4B3S - chains A and M of the 23 polymer chains in the assembly; structure by X-ray diffraction, 3.15 A resolution.

[Chain A]
Molecule: 16S ribosomal RNA
Source organism: Thermus thermophilus HB8
Sequence (1521 nucleotides; numbered 1 to 1544 plus 21 insertion-coded residues; 44 numbers in that range are skipped by the numbering (no residue carries them; nothing is unmodelled there); the number before each row is that of its first residue; a row labelled like 189A-189L holds insertion residues (189A, then the next letters in order)):
     1 UUGUUGGAGAGUUUGAUCCUGGCUCAGGGUGAACGCUGGCGGCGUGCCUA
    51 AGACAUGCAAGUCGUGCGGGCCG
    76 CGGGGUUUU
    88 ACUCCG
    96 UGGUCAGCGGCGGACGGGUGAGUAACGCGUGGGU
  129A G
   130 ACCUACCCGGAAGAGGGGGACAACCCGGGGAAACUCGGGCUAAUCCCCCA
   180 UGUGGACCCG
189A-189L CCCCUUGGGGUG
   190 UGUCCAAAGGGCUUU
   216 GCCCGCUUCCGGAUGGGCCCGCGUCCCAUCAGCUAGUUGGUGGGGUAAUG
   266 GCCCACCAAGGCGACGACGGGUAGCCGGUCUGAGAGGAUGGCCGGCCACA
   316 GGGGCACUGAGACACGGGCCCCACUCCUACGGGAGGCAGCAGUUAGGAAU
   366 CUUCCGCAAUGGGCGCAAGCCUGACGGAGCGACGCCGCUUGGAGGAAGAA
   416 GCCCUUCGGGGUGUAAACUCCUGA
   441 ACCCGGGACGAAACCCCC
   460 GA
   470 CGAGGGGA
   479 CUGACGGUACCGGGGUAA
   498 UAGCGCCGGCCAACUCCGUGCCAGCAGCCGCGGUAAUACGGAGGGCGCGA
   548 GCGUUACCCGGAUUCACUGGGCGUAAAGGGCGUGUAGGCGGCCUGGGGCG
   598 UCCCAUGUGAAAGACCACGGCUCAACCGUGGGGGAGCGUGGGAUACGCUC
   648 AGGCUAGACGGUGGGAGAGGGUGGUGGAAUUCCCGGAGUAGCGGUGAAAU
   698 GCGCAGAUACCGGGAGGAACGCCGAUGGCGAAGGCAGCCACCUGGUCCAC
   748 CCGUGACGCUGAGGCGCGAAAGCGUGGGGAGCAAACCGGAUUAGAUACCC
   798 GGGUAGUCCACGCCCUAAACGAUGCGCGCUAGGUCUCUGGGUCU
   848 CCUGGGGGCCGAAGCUAACGCGUUAAGCGCGCCGCCUGGGGAGUACGGCC
   898 GCAAGGCUGAAACUCAAAGGAAUUGACGGGGGCCCGCACAAGCGGUGGAG
   948 CAUGUGGUUUAAUUCGAAGCAACGCGAAGAACCUUACCAGGCCUUGACAU
   998 GCUA
 1001A G
  1002 GGAACCCGGGUGAAAGCCUGGGGUGCCCC
1030A-1030D GCGA
  1031 GGGGAGCCCUAGCACAGGUGCUGCAUGGCCGUCGUCAGCUCGUGCCGUGA
  1081 GGUGUUGGGUUAAGUCCCGCAACGAGCGCAACCCCCGCCGUUAGUUGCCA
  1131 GCGGUUCGGCCGGGCACUCUAACGGGACUGCCCGCG
  1168 AAAGCGGGAGGAAGGAGGGGACGACGUCUGGUCAGCAUGGCCCUUACGGC
  1218 CUGGGCGACACACGUGCUACAAUGCCCACUACAAAGCGAUGCCACCCGGC
  1268 AACGGGGAGCUAAUCGCAAAAAGGUGGGCCCAGUUCGGAUUGGGGUCUGC
  1318 AACCCGACCCCAUGAAGCCGGAAUCGCUAGUAAUCGCGGAUCAGCC
 1363A A
  1364 UGCCGCGGUGAAUACGUUCCCGGGCCUUGUACACACCGCCCGUCACGCCA
  1414 UGGGAGCGGGCUCUACCCGAAGUCGCCGG
1442A-1442B GA
  1443 GCCUA
  1452 C
  1456 GGGCAGGCGCCGAGGGUAGGGCCCGUGACUGGGGCGAAGUCGUAACAAGG
  1506 UAGCUGUACCGGAAGGUGCGGCUGGAUCACCUCCUUUCU
Unresolved in the structure: 1-4, 1534-1540
Bound ions: Mg2+ site 1: U12, G22; Mg2+ site 2: U12, C526, G527, A914; Mg2+ site 3: G15, U920; Mg2+ site 4 near G21 (its only coordinating residue here); Mg2+ site 5: C48, G115; Mg2+ site 6 near A53 (its only coordinating residue here); Mg2+ site 7: C58, U387; Mg2+ site 8: A59, U387; Mg2+ site 9: G61, U62, G105; Mg2+ site 10: G69, G70, U99; Mg2+ site 11: A116, G117, G289; Mg2+ site 12: C121, G124, U125, G236; 100 more Mg2+ sites not listed; 12 more K+ sites not listed
Small-molecule neighbours: RPO ((1R,2R,3S,4R,6S)-4,6-diamino-2-{[3-O-(2,6-diamino-2,6-dideoxy-beta-L-idopyranosyl)-beta-D-ribofuranosyl]oxy}-3-hydroxycyclohexyl 2-amino-4-O-benzyl-2-deoxy-alpha-D-glucopyranoside): G1405, U1406, C1407, A1408, C1409, G1489, C1490, G1491, A1492, A1493, G1494, U1495, C1496
Reported in the primary citation:
  - mutagenesis - A1408G, G1491C: decreased binding to RPO
  - binding site for RPO: A1408, A1492

[Chain M]
Name: 30S ribosomal protein S13
Source organism: Thermus thermophilus HB8
UniProtKB: P80377 (RS13_THET8); residues 0-125 here correspond to UniProt positions 1-126 (UniProt number = residue number + 1)
Chain sequence (126 residues; each row starts with the number of its first residue; numbering starts at 0):
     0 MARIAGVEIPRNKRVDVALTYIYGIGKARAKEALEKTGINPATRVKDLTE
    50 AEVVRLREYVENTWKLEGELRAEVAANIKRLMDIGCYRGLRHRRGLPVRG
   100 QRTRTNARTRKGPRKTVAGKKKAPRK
Unresolved in the structure: 0
Bound ions: Mg2+ site 1: Thr19, Ile21, Ile24 (shared with U1330(A) of chain A); Mg2+ site 2: Gln100 (shared with G1224(A), C1322(A) of chain A)

[How chain A and chain M interact]
Pairs across the interface (101):
  G947(A) - Arg107(M)  phosphate contact
  G947(A) - Thr108(M)  phosphate contact
  G947(A) - Arg113(M)  salt bridge to the phosphate
  C948(A) - Asn105(M)  base contact
  C948(A) - Ala106(M)  phosphate contact
  C948(A) - Arg107(M)  hydrogen bond to the phosphate
  C948(A) - Thr108(M)  hydrogen bond to the phosphate
  A949(A) - Asn105(M)  hydrogen bond to the phosphate
  U950(A) - Arg101(M)  salt bridge to the phosphate
  U950(A) - Thr104(M)  hydrogen bond to the base
  U950(A) - Asn105(M)  base contact
  G951(A) - Arg101(M)  salt bridge to the phosphate
  G951(A) - Thr104(M)  hydrogen bond to the base
  G951(A) - Lys125(M)  hydrogen bond to the base
  U952(A) - Arg103(M)  hydrogen bond to the base
  U952(A) - Thr104(M)  base contact
  U952(A) - Arg124(M)  base contact
  U952(A) - Lys125(M)  base contact
  G953(A) - Arg103(M)  salt bridge to the phosphate
  G953(A) - Ala122(M)  hydrogen bond to the sugar
  G953(A) - Pro123(M)  sugar contact
  G953(A) - Arg124(M)  sugar contact
  G954(A) - Arg103(M)  hydrogen bond to the base
  G954(A) - Lys119(M)  sugar contact
  A965(A) - Pro123(M)  base contact
  A969(A) - Lys125(M)  hydrogen bond to the base
  C970(A) - Lys125(M)  base contact
  A1225(A) - Gln100(M)  phosphate contact
  A1225(A) - Arg101(M)  phosphate contact
  A1225(A) - Thr102(M)  hydrogen bond to the phosphate
  A1225(A) - Arg103(M)  phosphate contact
  C1226(A) - Arg90(M)  salt bridge to the phosphate
  C1226(A) - Leu95(M)  phosphate contact
  C1226(A) - Thr102(M)  hydrogen bond to the sugar
  C1226(A) - Arg103(M)  base contact
  C1226(A) - Lys110(M)  hydrogen bond to the sugar
  A1227(A) - Leu95(M)  phosphate contact
  A1227(A) - Lys110(M)  salt bridge to the phosphate
  A1227(A) - Lys114(M)  hydrogen bond to the sugar
  A1227(A) - Val116(M)  sugar contact
  C1228(A) - Arg103(M)  hydrogen bond to the base
  C1228(A) - Arg107(M)  salt bridge to the phosphate
  C1228(A) - Lys110(M)  salt bridge to the phosphate
  C1228(A) - Arg113(M)  phosphate contact
  C1228(A) - Lys114(M)  hydrogen bond to the phosphate
  C1228(A) - Thr115(M)  hydrogen bond to the phosphate
  C1228(A) - Val116(M)  hydrogen bond to the sugar
  A1229(A) - Arg103(M)  hydrogen bond to the base
  A1229(A) - Arg113(M)  salt bridge to the phosphate
  A1229(A) - Thr115(M)  hydrogen bond to the phosphate
  A1229(A) - Arg124(M)  hydrogen bond to the sugar
  C1230(A) - Thr104(M)  base contact
  C1230(A) - Arg124(M)  hydrogen bond to the sugar
  C1230(A) - Lys125(M)  base contact
  G1295(A) - Arg13(M)  hydrogen bond to the sugar
  C1296(A) - Arg13(M)  sugar contact
  C1296(A) - Arg43(M)  salt bridge to the phosphate
  C1297(A) - Arg43(M)  salt bridge to the phosphate
  U1302(A) - Lys12(M)  salt bridge to the phosphate
  U1302(A) - Arg13(M)  hydrogen bond to the base
  U1302(A) - Val16(M)  base contact
  U1302(A) - Tyr20(M)  hydrogen bond to the phosphate
  U1302(A) - Lys26(M)  sugar contact
  A1306(A) - Thr108(M)  hydrogen bond to the sugar
  U1307(A) - Gln100(M)  hydrogen bond to the phosphate
  U1307(A) - Thr108(M)  sugar contact
  U1307(A) - Arg109(M)  phosphate contact
  U1308(A) - Ile77(M)  sugar contact
  U1308(A) - His91(M)  hydrogen bond to the phosphate
  U1308(A) - Pro96(M)  phosphate contact
  U1308(A) - Val97(M)  hydrogen bond to the phosphate
  U1308(A) - Arg98(M)  base contact
  U1308(A) - Gln100(M)  phosphate contact
  U1308(A) - Arg109(M)  salt bridge to the phosphate
  G1309(A) - Val73(M)  sugar contact
  G1309(A) - Asn76(M)  hydrogen bond to the sugar
  G1309(A) - Ile77(M)  sugar contact
  G1309(A) - Arg87(M)  salt bridge to the phosphate
  G1309(A) - His91(M)  salt bridge to the phosphate
  G1309(A) - Val97(M)  phosphate contact
  G1309(A) - Arg98(M)  salt bridge to the phosphate
  G1310(A) - Asn76(M)  sugar contact
  G1310(A) - Arg79(M)  salt bridge to the phosphate
  G1310(A) - Arg87(M)  salt bridge to the phosphate
  C1321(A) - Tyr86(M)  sugar contact
  C1322(A) - Gly99(M)  sugar contact
  G1323(A) - Gly99(M)  phosphate contact
  C1328(A) - Ala27(M)  phosphate contact
  C1328(A) - Arg28(M)  hydrogen bond to the sugar
  A1329(A) - Tyr22(M)  phosphate contact
  A1329(A) - Gly23(M)  phosphate contact
  A1329(A) - Ile24(M)  hydrogen bond to the phosphate
  A1329(A) - Gly25(M)  hydrogen bond to the phosphate
  A1329(A) - Ala27(M)  phosphate contact
  A1329(A) - Arg28(M)  hydrogen bond to the phosphate
  A1329(A) - Leu69(M)  sugar contact
  U1330(A) - Ile21(M)  phosphate contact
  U1330(A) - Tyr22(M)  phosphate contact
  U1330(A) - Gly23(M)  phosphate contact
  U1330(A) - Ile24(M)  hydrogen bond to the phosphate
  A1332(A) - Thr108(M)  base contact
Other interface residues (no listed pair), chain A (39 interface residues in all): A946, G1224, G1231, U1301, C1320, G1331
Other interface residues (no listed pair), chain M (51 interface residues in all): Asp15, Thr19, Leu80, Pro112

[In short]
39 residues of chain A and 51 residues of chain M are in contact, with 35 hydrogen bonds and 18 salt bridges.
Polar contacts include U950(A)-Thr104(M), G951(A)-Thr104(M) and G951(A)-Lys125(M). Bound to chain A: compound
RPO. The paper reports a binding site for RPO at A1408(A) and A1492(A); A1408G and G1491C of chain A reduce
binding to RPO.
Chain A is 16S ribosomal RNA and chain M is 30S ribosomal protein S13, both from Thermus thermophilus HB8; the
structure, Crystal structure of the 30S ribosome in complex with compound 37, was determined by X-ray
diffraction, deposited together with 4B3M, 4B3R and 4B3T.
